Entry 8E3A (electron microscopy, 7.40 A resolution (low resolution: residue-level contacts below are approximate; hydrogen-bond / salt-bridge calls are withheld)); this record covers chains B and C of the 4 polymer chains in the assembly.

[Chain B]
Name: VP2
From: Human enterovirus 71
UniProt: G9I191 (G9I191_HE71); residues 291-544 here correspond to UniProt positions 70-323 (UniProt number = residue number - 221)
Sequence (254 residues; row label = number of the first residue in the row):
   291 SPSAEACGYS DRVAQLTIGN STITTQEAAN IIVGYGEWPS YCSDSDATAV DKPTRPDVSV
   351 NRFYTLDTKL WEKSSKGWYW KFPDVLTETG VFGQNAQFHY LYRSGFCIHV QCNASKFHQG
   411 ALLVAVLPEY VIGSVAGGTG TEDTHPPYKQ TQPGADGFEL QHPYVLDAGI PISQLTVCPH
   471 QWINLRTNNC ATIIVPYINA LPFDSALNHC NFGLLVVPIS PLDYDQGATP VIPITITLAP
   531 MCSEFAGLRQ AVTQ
Disordered / not traced: 291-299
Differences from the reference sequence: conflict S424 (Thr203 in G9I191), T434 (Ser213 in G9I191)

[Chain C]
Name: VP3
From: Human enterovirus 71
UniProt: G9I191 (G9I191_HE71); residues 550-791 here correspond to UniProt positions 324-565 (UniProt number = residue number - 226)
Sequence (242 residues; numbered 550 to 791; the number before each row is that of its first residue):
   550 GFPTELKPGT NQFLTTDDGV SAPILPNFHP TPCIHIPGEV RNLLELCQVE TILEVNNVPT
   610 NATSLMERLR FPVSAQAGKG ELCAVFRADP GRSGPWQSTL LGQLCGYYTQ WSGSLEVTFM
   670 FTGSFMATGK MLIAYTPPGG PLPKDRATAM LGTHVIWDFG LQSSVTLVIP WISNTHYRAH
   730 ARDGVFDYYT TGLVSIWYQT NYVVPIGAPN TAYIIALAAA QKNFTMKLCK DASDILQTGT
   790 IQ

[Chain B / chain C interface]
Contacting residue pairs (37; chain B residue first):
  Y325(B) - P586(C)
  K406(B) - S673(C)
  K406(B) - F674(C)
  Q409(B) - P758(C)
  G410(B) - T671(C)
  P453(B) - M615(C)
  Y454(B) - L614(C)
  Y454(B) - M615(C)
  Y454(B) - E616(C)
  Y454(B) - R617(C)
  Y454(B) - L618(C)
  S463(B) - I601(C)
  S463(B) - S647(C)
  T466(B) - E599(C)
  T466(B) - T600(C)
  T466(B) - I601(C)
  H470(B) - E599(C)
  H470(B) - I601(C)
  W472(B) - L766(C)
  N474(B) - F670(C)
  N474(B) - T671(C)
  L475(B) - G672(C)
  L475(B) - F674(C)
  R476(B) - G672(C)
  R476(B) - S673(C)
  R476(B) - F674(C)
  R476(B) - A676(C)
  I509(B) - L618(C)
  I509(B) - I764(C)
  P511(B) - L618(C)
  P511(B) - Y762(C)
  D513(B) - P758(C)
  D513(B) - T760(C)
  Y514(B) - P758(C)
  D515(B) - G756(C)
  D515(B) - A757(C)
  D515(B) - P758(C)
Other interface residues (no listed pair), chain B (22 interface residues in all): I488, N489, A490, S510
Other interface residues (no listed pair), chain C (26 interface residues in all): I583, I585, V598

[In short]
22 residues of chain B face 26 of chain C across their interface.
Chain B is VP2 and chain C is VP3, both from Human enterovirus 71; the structure, Purification of Enterovirus
A71, strain 4643, WT capsid, was determined by electron microscopy, deposited together with 8E2X, 8E2Y, 8E31,
8E38, 8E39, 8E3B and 8E3C.
